PDB entry 8EAG | electron microscopy, 3.01 A resolution | chains C and D of the 7 polymer chains in the assembly

== Chain C (and D) ==
Name: Minichromosome maintenance protein MCM
Organism: Saccharolobus solfataricus P2
Notes: EC 3.6.4.12; chain D of this document is another copy of the same molecule, construct and numbering; everything in this record applies to it too
UniProtKB: Q9UXG1 (MCM_SACS2); residue numbers follow UniProt; this construct covers 2-265, 269-612
Amino-acid sequence (610 residues; numbered 0 to 612; 3 numbers in that range are skipped by the numbering (no residue carries them; nothing is unmodelled there); the number before each row is that of its first residue; numbering starts at 0):
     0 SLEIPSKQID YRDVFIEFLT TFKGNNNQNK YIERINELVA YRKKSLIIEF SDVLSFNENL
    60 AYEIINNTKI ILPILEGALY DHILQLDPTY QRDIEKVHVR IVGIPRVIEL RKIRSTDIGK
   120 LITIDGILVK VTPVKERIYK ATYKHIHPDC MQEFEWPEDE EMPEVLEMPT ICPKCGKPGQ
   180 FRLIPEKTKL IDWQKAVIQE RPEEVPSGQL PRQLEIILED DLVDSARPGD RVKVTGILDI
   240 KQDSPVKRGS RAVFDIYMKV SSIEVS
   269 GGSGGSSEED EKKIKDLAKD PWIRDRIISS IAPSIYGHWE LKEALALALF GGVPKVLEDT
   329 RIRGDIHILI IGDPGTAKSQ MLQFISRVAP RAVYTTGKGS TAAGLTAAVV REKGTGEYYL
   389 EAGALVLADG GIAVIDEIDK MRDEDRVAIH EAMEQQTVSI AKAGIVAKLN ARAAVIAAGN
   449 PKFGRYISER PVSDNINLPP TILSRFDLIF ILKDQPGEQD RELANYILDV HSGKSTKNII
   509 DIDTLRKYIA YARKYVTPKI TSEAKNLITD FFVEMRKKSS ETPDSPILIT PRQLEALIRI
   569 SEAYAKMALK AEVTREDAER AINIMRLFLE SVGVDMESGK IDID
Not modelled in the structure: 0-6, 269-274, 605-612
Construct notes: expression tag (0-1); conflict Gly269 (Leu in Q9UXG1), Gly270 (Asp in Q9UXG1), Ser271 (Glu in Q9UXG1), Gly272 (Val in Q9UXG1), Gly273 (Ile in Q9UXG1), Ser274 (Ile in Q9UXG1)
Bound ions: Zn2+: His144, Cys149, Cys171, Cys174; Mg2+: Ser347 (together with 08T)
Residues lining bound ligands:
  - 08T ([[[(2R,3S,4R,5R)-5-(6-aminopurin-9-yl)-3,4-bis(oxidanyl)oxolan-2-yl]methoxy-oxidanyl-phosphoryl]oxy-oxidanyl-phosphoryl]oxy-tris(fluoranyl)beryllium), molecule 1: Ser302, Ile303, Tyr304, His306, Asp341, Pro342, Gly343, Thr344, Ala345, Lys346, Ser347, Gln348, Asn448, Leu491, Ile495
  - 08T, molecule 2: Glu422, Gln423, Ser472, Arg473, Pro559, Arg560, Glu563
UniProt features mapped onto this chain:
  - motif: Ser472 to Asp475 (Arginine finger)
  - binding site (ATP): Gly340 to Ser347
  - mutagenesis: Leu189 (L189D: Predominantly monomeric and loss of helicase activity; when associated with R-191), Asp191 (D191R: Predominantly monomeric and loss of helicase activity; when associated with D-189), Glu202 to Val204 (Loss of helicase activity), Phe318 (F318A: No effect on helicase and ATPase activity), Glu326 to Asp327 (Impairs helicase activity; when associated with A-329), Arg329 (R329A: Impairs helicase activity; when associated with 326-A-A-327), Arg331 (R331A: Loss of helicase and ATPase activity), Lys346 (K346A: Loss of helicase and ATPase activity; K346A: Sharp decrease in ATPase activity. Almost devoid of helicase activity), Arg359 (R359A: Loss of helicase and reduction of ATPase activity), Lys366 (K366E: Loss of helicase and reduction of ATPase activity), Thr374 (T374E: Reduction of helicase and gain of ATPase activity), Asp404 (D404A: Loss of helicase and ATPase activity), 9 further mutagenesis entries in UniProt
Reported in the primary citation:
  - catalytic residues: Glu405 (citing earlier work)

== Interface between chain C and chain D ==
Contacting residue pairs (112):
  Lys68(C) - Glu185(D)
  Arg113(C) - Glu135(D)
  Arg113(C) - Asp191(D)
  Arg113(C) - Val222(D)
  Ser114(C) - Glu135(D)  hydrogen bond
  Ser114(C) - Ile190(D)
  Ser114(C) - Asp191(D)  hydrogen bond
  Ile117(C) - Glu135(D)
  Ile117(C) - Leu189(D)  hydrophobic
  Trp155(C) - Ile145(D)  hydrophobic
  Glu159(C) - Arg181(D)  salt bridge
  Pro162(C) - Arg181(D)
  Glu166(C) - Gln179(D)  hydrogen bond
  Glu166(C) - Arg181(D)  salt bridge
  Pro201(C) - Asn438(D)
  Ser206(C) - Arg226(D)
  Ser206(C) - Asp397(D)  hydrogen bond
  Ser206(C) - Gly398(D)
  Gly207(C) - Arg226(D)
  Gly207(C) - Val394(D)
  Gly207(C) - Asp397(D)  hydrogen bond (backbone-side chain)
  Pro210(C) - Leu437(D)
  Arg211(C) - Gln193(D)
  Arg211(C) - Asp223(D)  salt bridge
  Asp238(C) - Pro184(D)
  Ile239(C) - Leu189(D)  hydrophobic
  Pro244(C) - Met167(D)
  Arg247(C) - Leu165(D)
  Arg247(C) - Met167(D)
  Gly248(C) - Asp242(D)
  Ser249(C) - Glu163(D)  hydrogen bond (side chain-backbone)
  Ser249(C) - Val164(D)
  Ser249(C) - Leu165(D)
  Ser249(C) - Asp242(D)
  Arg250(C) - Leu165(D)
  Ala251(C) - Arg136(D)
  Ala251(C) - Ile137(D)  hydrogen bond (backbone-backbone)
  Ala251(C) - Glu163(D)
  Val252(C) - Lys134(D)
  Val252(C) - Glu135(D)
  Val252(C) - Trp192(D)  hydrophobic
  Phe253(C) - Lys134(D)
  Phe253(C) - Glu135(D)  hydrogen bond (backbone-backbone)
  Phe253(C) - Ile137(D)  hydrophobic
  Asp254(C) - Lys134(D)
  Ile255(C) - Glu135(D)
  Pro301(C) - Asp327(D)
  Ser302(C) - Leu325(D)
  Ser302(C) - Asp327(D)
  Pro342(C) - Ser472(D)
  Pro342(C) - Thr558(D)
  Gly343(C) - Pro559(D)
  Gly343(C) - Arg560(D)
  Ser347(C) - Gln423(D)
  Gln348(C) - Arg329(D)
  Gln348(C) - Gln423(D)  hydrogen bond
  Gln351(C) - Gln423(D)
  Gln351(C) - Lys436(D)
  Phe352(C) - Asp327(D)
  Arg355(C) - Asp327(D)  hydrogen bond (side chain-backbone)
  Arg355(C) - Thr328(D)
  Tyr362(C) - Glu419(D)
  Tyr362(C) - Ser427(D)
  Thr364(C) - Glu419(D)
  Thr364(C) - Ser427(D)
  Lys366(C) - Glu412(D)
  Lys366(C) - Val415(D)
  Lys366(C) - Ala416(D)
  Gly367(C) - Ser427(D)
  Gly367(C) - Ile428(D)
  Gly367(C) - Ala429(D)  hydrogen bond (backbone-backbone)
  Ser368(C) - Ala429(D)
  Thr369(C) - Ala429(D)  hydrogen bond (backbone-backbone)
  Thr369(C) - Lys430(D)
  Gly372(C) - Ala429(D)
  Gly372(C) - Ala431(D)
  Ala376(C) - Ala431(D)
  Ala376(C) - Gly432(D)
  Glu380(C) - Glu385(D)
  Lys381(C) - Lys381(D)  hydrogen bond (side chain-backbone)
  Lys381(C) - Gly382(D)
  Lys381(C) - Thr383(D)
  Lys381(C) - Gly384(D)
  Ala390(C) - Gly432(D)
  Glu405(C) - His418(D)
  Lys408(C) - Val415(D)
  Lys408(C) - His418(D)  hydrogen bond
  Arg453(C) - Leu556(D)
  Asp482(C) - Arg544(D)  salt bridge
  Asp482(C) - Thr558(D)
  Asp482(C) - Pro559(D)
  Pro484(C) - Arg544(D)
  Pro484(C) - Ser548(D)
  Asp488(C) - Arg544(D)  salt bridge
  Arg489(C) - Thr537(D)
  Arg489(C) - Asp538(D)  salt bridge
  Ala492(C) - Thr537(D)
  Ala492(C) - Phe540(D)  hydrophobic
  Ala492(C) - Leu562(D)  hydrophobic
  Asn493(C) - Thr537(D)
  Ile495(C) - Leu562(D)  hydrophobic
  Ile495(C) - Glu563(D)
  Leu496(C) - Lys533(D)
  Leu496(C) - Thr537(D)
  Val498(C) - Leu325(D)  hydrophobic
  His499(C) - Lys323(D)
  His499(C) - Ile330(D)
  His499(C) - Glu563(D)
  His499(C) - Ile566(D)
  Ser500(C) - Lys533(D)
  Ile510(C) - Glu326(D)
  Ile510(C) - Asp327(D)
Also at the interface, not in a pair above, chain C (75 interface residues in all): Arg110, Gln208, Leu209, Gln241, Val245, Val361, Thr363, Val378, Tyr387, Leu395, Asn448, Phe451, Gly452, Gln483, Leu491
Also at the interface, not in a pair above, chain D (86 interface residues in all): Thr131, Pro132, Val133, Glu166, Pro227, Ser243, Tyr386, Leu388, Glu389, Ala390, Thr425, Val434, Arg440, Pro468, Thr469, Arg473, Ile536, Val541, Ser547, Ile557

== Overview ==
The interface between chain C and chain D involves 75 residues on one side and 86 on the other; the contacts
include 14 hydrogen bonds and 6 salt bridges. Polar contacts include Glu159(C)-Arg181(D), Glu166(C)-Arg181(D)
and Arg211(C)-Asp223(D). Bound to chain C: compound 08T. From the paper: the catalytic residue Glu405(C).
Chain C and chain D are both Minichromosome maintenance protein MCM (Saccharolobus solfataricus P2); the
structure, SsoMCM hexamer bound to Mg/ADP-BeFx and 12-mer oligo-dT. Class 2, was determined by electron
microscopy together with 8EAF, 8EAH, 8EAJ, 8EAK, 8EAL and 8EAM from the same study.
